PDB entry 8WRR | electron microscopy, 3.10 A resolution | chains A and C of the 4 polymer chains in the assembly

== Chain A ==
Name: Cryo-EM structure of Cas12-1 with 5 nt complementary heteroduplex
From: unclassified sequences
Sequence (737 residues; row label = number of the first residue in the row):
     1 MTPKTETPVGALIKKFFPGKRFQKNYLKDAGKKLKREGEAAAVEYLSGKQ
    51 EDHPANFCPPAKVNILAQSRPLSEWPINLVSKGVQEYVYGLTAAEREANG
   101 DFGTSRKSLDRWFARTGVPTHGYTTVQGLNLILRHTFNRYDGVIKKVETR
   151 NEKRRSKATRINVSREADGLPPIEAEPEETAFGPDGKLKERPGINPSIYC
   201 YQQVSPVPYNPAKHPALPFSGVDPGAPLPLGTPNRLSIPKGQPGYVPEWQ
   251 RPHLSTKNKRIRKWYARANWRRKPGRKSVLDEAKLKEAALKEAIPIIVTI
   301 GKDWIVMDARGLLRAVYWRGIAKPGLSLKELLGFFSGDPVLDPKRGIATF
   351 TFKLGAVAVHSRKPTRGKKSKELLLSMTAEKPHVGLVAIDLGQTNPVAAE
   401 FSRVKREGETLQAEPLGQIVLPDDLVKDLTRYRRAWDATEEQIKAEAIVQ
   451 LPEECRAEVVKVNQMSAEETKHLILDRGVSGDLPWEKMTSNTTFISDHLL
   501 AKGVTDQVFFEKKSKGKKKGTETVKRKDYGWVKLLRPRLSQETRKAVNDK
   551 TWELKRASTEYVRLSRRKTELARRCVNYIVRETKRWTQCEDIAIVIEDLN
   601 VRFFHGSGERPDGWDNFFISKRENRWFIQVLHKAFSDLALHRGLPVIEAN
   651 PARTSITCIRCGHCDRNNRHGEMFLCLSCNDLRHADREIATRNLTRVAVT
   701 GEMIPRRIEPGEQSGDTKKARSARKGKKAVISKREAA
Not modelled in the structure: 1-53, 471-480, 599-625, 650-737

== Chain C ==
Molecule: TS
From: unclassified sequences
Sequence (42 nucleotides; numbered -32 to 9; the number before each row is that of its first residue; numbers below 1 keep their minus sign (DC-32 is residue -32)):
   -32 CTGCCCTTGCAAGAAGTCGTCGACGTAGGGGAGAATTGGCCA
Not modelled in the structure: -32 to -9

== Interface between chain A and chain C ==
Contacting residue pairs (27; chain A residue first):
  Gln127(A) - DA1(C)  base contact
  Arg134(A) - DA-1(C)  salt bridge to the phosphate
  His135(A) - DG-2(C)  hydrogen bond to the phosphate
  His135(A) - DA-1(C)  salt bridge to the phosphate
  Asn138(A) - DG-3(C)  phosphate contact
  Asn138(A) - DG-2(C)  hydrogen bond to the phosphate
  Lys145(A) - DG-4(C)  phosphate contact
  Lys145(A) - DG-3(C)  salt bridge to the phosphate
  Lys146(A) - DA-6(C)  base contact
  Lys146(A) - DG-5(C)  hydrogen bond to the base
  Lys146(A) - DG-4(C)  sugar contact
  Thr149(A) - DG-4(C)  hydrogen bond to the phosphate
  Tyr199(A) - DG-2(C)  sugar contact
  Tyr199(A) - DA-1(C)  sugar contact
  Gln202(A) - DA1(C)  sugar contact
  Gln202(A) - DA2(C)  hydrogen bond to the base
  Ser336(A) - DG0(C)  hydrogen bond to the phosphate
  Ser336(A) - DA1(C)  phosphate contact
  Gly337(A) - DA1(C)  hydrogen bond to the phosphate
  Asp338(A) - DA-1(C)  phosphate contact
  Asp338(A) - DG0(C)  sugar contact
  Thr351(A) - DG0(C)  phosphate contact
  Lys353(A) - DA1(C)  salt bridge to the phosphate
  Trp552(A) - DG-8(C)  base contact
  Trp552(A) - DT-7(C)  base contact
  Arg556(A) - DT-7(C)  hydrogen bond to the base
  Gln629(A) - DT-7(C)  phosphate contact
Other interface residues (no listed pair), chain A (20 interface residues in all): Arg139, Gly142, Val340

== Summary ==
20 residues of chain A face 11 of chain C across their interface, with 8 hydrogen bonds and 4 salt bridges.
Polar contacts include Lys146(A)-DG-5(C), Gln202(A)-DA2(C) and Arg556(A)-DT-7(C).
Here chain A is Cryo-EM structure of Cas12-1 with 5 nt complementary heteroduplex and chain C is TS, both from
unclassified sequences. Entry 8WRR (Cryo-EM structure of Cas12-1 with 10 nt complementary heteroduplex) was
determined by electron microscopy.
